Entry 6R7T (X-ray diffraction, 2.68 A resolution); this record covers chains A and B.

== Chain A ==
Name: anti MAGEB1 nanobody
Organism: Lama glama
Notes: antibody fragment or engineered binder
Amino-acid sequence (123 residues; row label = number of the first residue in the row):
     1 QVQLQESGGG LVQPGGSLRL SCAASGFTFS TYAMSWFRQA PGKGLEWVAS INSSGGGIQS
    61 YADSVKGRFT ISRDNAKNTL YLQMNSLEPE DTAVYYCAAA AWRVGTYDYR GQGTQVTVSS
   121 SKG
Cystine bridges: C22-C97

== Chain B ==
Name: Melanoma-associated antigen B1
Organism: Homo sapiens
UniProt: P43366 (MAGB1_HUMAN); residues 101-349 here correspond to UniProt positions 99-347 (UniProt number = residue number - 2)
Amino-acid sequence (251 residues; each row starts with the number of its first residue):
    99 SMSTESSVKD PVAWEAGMLM HFILRKYKMR EPIMKADMLK VVDEKYKEYF TEILNGASRR
   159 LELVFGLDLK EDNPSGHTYT LVSKLNLTND GNLSNDWDFP RNGLLMPLLG VIFLKGNSAT
   219 EEEIWKFMNV LGAYDGEEHL IYGEPRKFIT QDLVQEKYLK YEQVPNSDPP RYQFLWGPRA
   279 YAETTKMKVL EFLAKMNGAT PRDFPSHYEE ALRDEEERAQ VRSSVRARRR TTATTFRARS
   339 RAPFSRSSHP M
Unresolved in the structure: 99-107, 140-147, 169-175, 185-194, 262-267, 319-349
Sequence notes: expression tag (99-100); conflict E146 (Asp144 in P43366), Y147 (His145 in P43366)

== Chain A / chain B interface ==
Residue-residue contacts (52; chain A residue first):
  A33(A) - A280(B)
  A33(A) - E281(B)
  S35(A) - E281(B)  hydrogen bond
  F37(A) - W195(B)  hydrophobic
  F37(A) - R277(B)
  L45(A) - W195(B)
  W47(A) - E254(B)
  W47(A) - K255(B)
  W47(A) - R277(B)
  S50(A) - A280(B)
  S50(A) - E281(B)  hydrogen bond
  I51(A) - A280(B)
  N52(A) - A280(B)  hydrogen bond (backbone-backbone)
  N52(A) - R316(B)
  S54(A) - R316(B)
  S54(A) - A317(B)
  I58(A) - Y279(B)
  I58(A) - A280(B)  hydrophobic
  I58(A) - R316(B)
  S60(A) - P276(B)
  S60(A) - R277(B)  hydrogen bond (side chain-backbone)
  S60(A) - A280(B)
  Y61(A) - K255(B)  hydrogen bond (backbone-side chain)
  D63(A) - K255(B)  salt bridge
  Y96(A) - W195(B)  hydrophobic
  A98(A) - W195(B)  hydrophobic
  W102(A) - M204(B)
  W102(A) - K286(B)
  W102(A) - E289(B)
  R103(A) - L161(B)  hydrogen bond (side chain-backbone)
  R103(A) - V162(B)  hydrogen bond (side chain-backbone)
  R103(A) - G201(B)  hydrogen bond (side chain-backbone)
  R103(A) - M204(B)
  R103(A) - P205(B)
  R103(A) - F290(B)
  V104(A) - N200(B)
  V104(A) - L203(B)
  V104(A) - M204(B)  hydrophobic
  V104(A) - L207(B)  hydrophobic
  V104(A) - E281(B)
  V104(A) - T282(B)
  G105(A) - F197(B)
  G105(A) - N200(B)  hydrogen bond (backbone-side chain)
  G105(A) - L203(B)
  G105(A) - Y256(B)
  T106(A) - L183(B)
  Y107(A) - L183(B)
  Y107(A) - F197(B)  hydrophobic
  Y107(A) - Y256(B)  hydrogen bond
  Y107(A) - R277(B)  hydrogen bond
  Y107(A) - E281(B)  hydrogen bond
  R110(A) - W195(B)
Other interface residues (no listed pair), chain A (25 interface residues in all): T31, G55, A100
Other interface residues (no listed pair), chain B (26 interface residues in all): L202

== Summary ==
Chain A and chain B form an interface of 25 and 26 residues respectively, with 12 hydrogen bonds and 1 salt
bridge. Polar pairs include D63(A)-K255(B), S35(A)-E281(B) and S50(A)-E281(B).
Here chain A is anti MAGEB1 nanobody (Lama glama) and chain B is Melanoma-associated antigen B1 (Homo
sapiens). Entry 6R7T (Crystal Structure of human Melanoma-associated antigen B1 (MAGEB1) in complex with
nanobody) was determined by X-ray diffraction.
